PDB entry 1FWY | X-ray diffraction, 2.30 A resolution | chain A

== Chain A ==
Name: Udp-N-acetylglucosamine pyrophosphorylase
Organism: Escherichia coli
Notes: EC 2.7.7.23; fragment: truncated form after r331
Reference sequence: P0ACC7 (GLMU_ECOLI); numbering as in UniProt (aligned over 1-331)
Chain sequence (331 residues; row label = number of the first residue in the row):
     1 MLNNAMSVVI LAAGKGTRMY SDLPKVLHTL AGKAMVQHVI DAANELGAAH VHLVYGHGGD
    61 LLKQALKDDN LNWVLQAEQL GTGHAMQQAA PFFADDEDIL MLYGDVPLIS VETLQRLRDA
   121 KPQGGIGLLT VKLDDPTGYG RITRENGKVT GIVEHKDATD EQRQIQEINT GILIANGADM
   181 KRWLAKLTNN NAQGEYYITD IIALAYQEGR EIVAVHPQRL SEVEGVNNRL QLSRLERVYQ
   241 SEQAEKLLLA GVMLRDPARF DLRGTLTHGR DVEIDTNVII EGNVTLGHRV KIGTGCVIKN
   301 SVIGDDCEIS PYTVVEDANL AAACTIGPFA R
Unresolved in the structure: 1-2, 329-331
Disulfide bonds: Cys307-Cys324
Residues lining bound ligands: uridine-diphosphate-N-acetylglucosamine (UD1): Leu11, Ala12, Ala13, Gly14, Gln76, Gln79, Leu80, Gly81, Thr82, Ala85, Tyr103, Gly104, Asp105, Tyr139, Gly140, Ile152, Glu154, Asn169, Thr170, Tyr197, Ile198, Thr199

== In short ==
Chain A binds uridine-diphosphate-N-acetylglucosamine.
Chain A is Udp-N-acetylglucosamine pyrophosphorylase (Escherichia coli); the structure, Crystal structure of
N-acetylglucosamine 1-phosphate uridyltransferase bound to udp-glcnac, was determined by X-ray diffraction
together with 1FXJ from the same study.
